PDB entry 1GC0 | X-ray diffraction, 1.70 A resolution | chains B and D of the 4 polymer chains in the assembly

# Chain B (and D)
Protein: Methionine gamma-lyase
Organism: Pseudomonas putida
Notes: EC 4.4.1.11; chain D of this document is another copy of the same molecule, construct and numbering; everything in this record applies to it too
Reference sequence: P13254 (MEGL_PSEPU); numbering as in UniProt (aligned over 1-398)
Chain sequence (398 residues; each row starts with the number of its first residue):
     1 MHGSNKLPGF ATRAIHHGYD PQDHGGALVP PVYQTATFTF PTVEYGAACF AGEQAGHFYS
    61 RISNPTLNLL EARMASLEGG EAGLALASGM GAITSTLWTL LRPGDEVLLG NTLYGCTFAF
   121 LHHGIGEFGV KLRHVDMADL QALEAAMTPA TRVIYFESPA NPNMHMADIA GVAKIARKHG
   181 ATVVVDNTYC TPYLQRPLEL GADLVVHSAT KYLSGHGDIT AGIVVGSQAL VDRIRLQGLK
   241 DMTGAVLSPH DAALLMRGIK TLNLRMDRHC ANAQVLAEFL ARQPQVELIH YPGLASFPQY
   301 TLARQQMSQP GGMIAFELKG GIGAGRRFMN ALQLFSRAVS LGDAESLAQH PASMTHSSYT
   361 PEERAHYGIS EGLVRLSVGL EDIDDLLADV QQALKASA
Unresolved in the structure: 1-6, 45-62, 293-309 (chain D: 1-6, 42-62, 294-308)
Modified positions: K211 ((2S)-2-amino-6-[[3-hydroxy-2-methyl-5-(phosphonooxymethyl)pyridin-4-yl]methylideneamino]hexanoic acid; LLP)
Curated features (UniProtKB/Swiss-Prot):
  - binding site (pyridoxal 5'-phosphate): Y59 to R61, G89, M90, S208 to T210
  - binding site (substrate): Y114, R375
  - modified residue: K211 (N6-(pyridoxal phosphate)lysine)
  - mutagenesis: R61 (R61A/E/F: Loss of elimination activity against L-methionine), C116 (C116H: Drastic decrease of the catalytic efficiency of the elimination reaction with L-methionine, by 6700-fold, and increases that with L-cysteine by 7-fold, mainly due to changes in kcat ...), K240 (K240D/E: Marked decrease in elimination activity against both L-methionine and DL-homocysteine ...), D241 (D241H/R: 5 to 14-fold reduction in alpha,gamma-elimination activity against L-methionine, while no change in affinity for L-methionine)

# Interface between chain B and chain D
Contacting residue pairs (95):
  Q34(B) with D218(D); I219(D); D251(D)
  T35(B) with G217(D); D218(D)
  A36(B) with T210(D); G217(D), hydrogen bond (backbone-backbone); I219(D); T220(D)
  T37(B) with V339(D); S340(D)
  F38(B) with A338(D)
  T39(B) with R337(D)
  F40(B) with R337(D), hydrogen bond (backbone-backbone); M354(D); T355(D)
  A87(B) with A87(D), hydrophobic; G244(D); V246(D)
  S88(B) with G244(D), hydrogen bond (side chain-backbone)
  M90(B) with K240(D); D241(D)
  G91(B) with T243(D); G244(D)
  T94(B) with D241(D); M242(D); T243(D), hydrogen bond (side chain-backbone)
  W98(B) with W98(D), hydrophobic; F128(D), hydrophobic; M242(D), hydrogen bond (side chain-backbone)
  L101(B) with F128(D)
  R102(B) with H123(D), hydrogen bond (side chain-backbone); E127(D), salt bridge; F128(D)
  P103(B) with E127(D); F128(D), hydrophobic
  A119(B) with D241(D)
  F120(B) with D241(D); M242(D), hydrophobic
  H123(B) with R102(D), hydrogen bond (backbone-side chain)
  G124(B) with M242(D)
  E127(B) with R102(D), salt bridge; P103(D)
  F128(B) with W98(D), hydrophobic; L101(D); R102(D); P103(D), hydrophobic; F128(D); M242(D), hydrophobic
  T210(B) with A36(D)
  G217(B) with T35(D); A36(D), hydrogen bond (backbone-backbone)
  D218(B) with Q34(D), hydrogen bond (backbone-side chain); T35(D)
  I219(B) with Q34(D); A36(D)
  T220(B) with A36(D); V246(D)
  K240(B) with M90(D); C116(D)
  D241(B) with M90(D); T94(D); A119(D); F120(D)
  M242(B) with T94(D); W98(D), hydrogen bond (backbone-side chain); F120(D), hydrophobic; G124(D); F128(D), hydrophobic; T243(D)
  T243(B) with G91(D); T94(D), hydrogen bond (backbone-side chain); M242(D); T243(D); A245(D)
  G244(B) with A87(D); S88(D), hydrogen bond (backbone-side chain); G91(D)
  A245(B) with T243(D); A245(D), hydrophobic
  V246(B) with A87(D); T220(D)
  S248(B) with D251(D), hydrogen bond
  H250(B) with H250(D)
  D251(B) with Q34(D), hydrogen bond; S248(D), hydrogen bond
  R337(B) with T39(D); F40(D), hydrogen bond (backbone-backbone); P41(D)
  A338(B) with F38(D)
  V339(B) with T37(D); F40(D), hydrophobic
  S340(B) with T37(D)
  M354(B) with F40(D)
  T355(B) with F40(D)
Other interface residues (no listed pair), chain B (47 interface residues in all): C116, G129, V130, L254
Other interface residues (no listed pair), chain D (48 interface residues in all): G129, V130, L254

# Overview
The interface between chain B and chain D involves 47 residues on one side and 48 on the other, with 16
hydrogen bonds and 2 salt bridges. Among the polar pairs are R102(B)-E127(D), S88(B)-G244(D) and
T94(B)-T243(D).
Both chains are Methionine gamma-lyase (Pseudomonas putida). Entry 1GC0 (Crystal structure of the
pyridoxal-5'-phosphate dependent L-methionine gamma-lyase from pseudomonas putida) was determined by X-ray
diffraction together with 1GC2 from the same study.
